PDB entry 9K29 | electron microscopy, 3.00 A resolution | chains B and F of the 10 polymer chains in the assembly

# Chain B
Molecule: Flagellar biosynthetic protein FliP
Source organism: Salmonella enterica subsp. enterica serovar Typhimurium str. LT2
Reference sequence: P54700 (FLIP_SALTY); residues 1-245 here = UniProt positions 1-245
Chain sequence (245 residues; row label = number of the first residue in the row):
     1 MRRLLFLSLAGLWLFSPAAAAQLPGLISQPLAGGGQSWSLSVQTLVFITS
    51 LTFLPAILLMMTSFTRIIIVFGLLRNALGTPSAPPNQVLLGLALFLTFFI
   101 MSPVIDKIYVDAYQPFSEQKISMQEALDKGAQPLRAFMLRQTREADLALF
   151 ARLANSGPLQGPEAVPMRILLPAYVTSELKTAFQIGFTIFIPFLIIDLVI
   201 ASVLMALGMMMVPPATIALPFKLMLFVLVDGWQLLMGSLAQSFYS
Unresolved in the structure: 1-21
From the paper describing this entry:
  - mutagenesis - W38A, W38G, L92A: unchanged expression
  - mutagenesis - T62A/S63A, L92A: decreased growth
  - mutagenesis - T62G/S63G, G91A/L92A: unchanged growth
  - mutagenesis - M61G/T62G/S63G/F64G, M61G/T62S/S63G/F64S: decreased expression
  - mutagenesis - P30L/L92A, L45Q/L92A, L90A/L92A, L90A/G91A/L92A, L92A/R168C: increased growth
  - conformationally variable residues (order/disorder transition): Gln-22 to Val-42

# Chain F
Molecule: Flagellar biosynthetic protein FliR
Source organism: Salmonella enterica subsp. enterica serovar Typhimurium str. LT2
Reference sequence: P54702 (FLIR_SALTY); residue numbers follow UniProt; this construct covers 1-264
Chain sequence (274 residues; each row starts with the number of its first residue):
     1 MIQVTSEQWLYWLHLYFWPLLRVLALISTAPILSERAIPKRVKLGLGIMI
    51 TLVIAPSLPANDTPLFSIAALWLAMQQILIGIALGFTMQFAFAAVRTAGE
   101 FIGLQMGLSFATFVDPGSHLNMPVLARIMDMLAMLLFLTFNGHLWLISLL
   151 VDTFHTLPIGSNPVNSNAFMALARAGGLIFLNGLMLALPVITLLLTLNLA
   201 LGLLNRMAPQLSIFVIGFPLTLTVGIMLMAALMPLIAPFCEHLFSEIFNL
   251 LADIVSEMPINNNPHHHHHHHHHH
Unresolved in the structure: 263-274
Sequence notes: expression tag (265-274)
From the paper describing this entry:
  - conformationally variable residues (helix shift, order/disorder transition): Met-1 to Thr-5, Tyr-16

# Chain B / chain F interface
Pairs across the interface (22; chain B residue first):
  Gly-35(B) / Ser-6(F)
  Gln-36(B) / Thr-5(F)
  Gln-36(B) / Ser-6(F)  hydrogen bond (backbone-backbone)
  Ser-37(B) / Val-4(F)
  Ser-37(B) / Thr-5(F)
  Trp-38(B) / Ile-2(F)
  Trp-38(B) / Gln-3(F)
  Trp-38(B) / Val-4(F)  hydrogen bond (backbone-backbone)
  Trp-38(B) / Thr-5(F)
  Trp-38(B) / Ser-6(F)
  Trp-38(B) / Trp-9(F)  hydrophobic
  Ser-39(B) / Met-1(F)
  Ser-39(B) / Ile-2(F)
  Ser-39(B) / Gln-3(F)  hydrogen bond
  Leu-40(B) / Met-1(F)
  Leu-40(B) / Ile-2(F)  hydrogen bond (backbone-backbone)
  Ser-41(B) / Met-1(F)
  Ser-41(B) / Ile-2(F)
  Leu-45(B) / Ile-2(F)  hydrophobic
  Phe-53(B) / Arg-41(F)
  Met-210(B) / Phe-214(F)  hydrophobic
  Met-211(B) / Val-114(F)  hydrophobic
Other interface residues (no listed pair), chain B (12 interface residues in all): Val-42
From the paper, about this interface:
  - specific contacts: Trp-38(B)/Trp-9(F) (hydrophobic contact)

# In short
The interface between chain B and chain F involves 12 residues on one side and 10 on the other; the contacts
include 4 hydrogen bonds. Polar contacts include Ser-39(B)/Gln-3(F), Gln-36(B)/Ser-6(F) and
Trp-38(B)/Val-4(F). The paper describes a hydrophobic contact between Trp-38(B) and Trp-9(F). From the paper:
P30L/L92A, L45Q/L92A and L90A/L92A of chain B, among others, increase growth; conformational variability at
Gln-22(B) and Met-1(F) among others; 13 substitutions were tested in all.
Here chain B is Flagellar biosynthetic protein FliP and chain F is Flagellar biosynthetic protein FliR, both
from Salmonella enterica subsp. enterica serovar Typhimurium str. LT2. Entry 9K29 (Structure of the Salmonella
flagellar FliPQR complex reconstituted in the peptidisc) was determined by electron microscopy.
